8XP0 - chains O and c of the 18 polymer chains in the assembly; structure by electron microscopy, 4.00 A resolution.

# Chain O
Name: Flagellar motor switch protein FliM
Organism: Salmonella enterica subsp. enterica serovar Typhimurium str. LT2
UniProt: P26418 (FLIM_SALTY); residues 1-334 here = UniProt positions 1-334
Chain sequence (334 residues; each row starts with the number of its first residue):
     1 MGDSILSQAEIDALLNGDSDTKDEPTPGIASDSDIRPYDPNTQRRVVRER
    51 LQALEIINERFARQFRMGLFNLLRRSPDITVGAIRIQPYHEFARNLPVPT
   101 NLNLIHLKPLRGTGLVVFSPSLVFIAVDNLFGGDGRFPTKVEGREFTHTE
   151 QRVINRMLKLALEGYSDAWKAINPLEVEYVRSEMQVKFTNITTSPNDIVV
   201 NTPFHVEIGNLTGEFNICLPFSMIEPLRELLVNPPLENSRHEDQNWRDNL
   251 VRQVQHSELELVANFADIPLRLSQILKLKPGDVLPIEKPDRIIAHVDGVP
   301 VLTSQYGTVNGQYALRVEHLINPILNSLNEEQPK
Disordered / not traced: 1-33, 323-334

# Chain c
Name: Flagellar motor switch protein FliN
Organism: Salmonella enterica subsp. enterica serovar Typhimurium str. LT2
UniProt: P26419 (FLIN_SALTY); residues 1-137 here = UniProt positions 1-137
Chain sequence (137 residues; numbered 1 to 137; the number before each row is that of its first residue):
     1 MSDMNNPSDENTGALDDLWADALNEQKATTTKSAADAVFQQLGGGDVSGA
    51 MQDIDLIMDIPVKLTVELGRTRMTIKELLRLTQGSVVALDGLAGEPLDIL
   101 INGYLIAQGEVVVVADKYGVRITDIITPSERMRRLSR
Disordered / not traced: 1-50

# Interface between chain O and chain c
Residue-residue contacts (4):
  I35(O) - V86(c)  hydrophobic
  Y38(O) - V111(c)
  P40(O) - V111(c)
  V299(O) - S136(c)
Interface residues without a listed pair, chain O (8 interface residues in all): R44, S194, L272, D297
Interface residues without a listed pair, chain c (8 interface residues in all): I75, A93, E110, V113, R121

# Overview
Chain O and chain c each contribute 8 residues to their interface.
Chain O is Flagellar motor switch protein FliM and chain c is Flagellar motor switch protein FliN, both from
Salmonella enterica subsp. enterica serovar Typhimurium str. LT2; the structure, Cryo-EM structure of the
protomers of the C ring in the CCW state, was determined by electron microscopy (same publication as 8WHT,
8WIW, 8WK3, 8WK4, 8WKI, 8WKK and 11 further entries).
